6W6V - chains A and B of the 11 polymer chains in the assembly; structure by electron microscopy, 3.00 A resolution.

[Chain A]
Molecule: RNA component of RNase MRP NME1
From: Saccharomyces cerevisiae S288C
Sequence (340 nucleotides; numbered 1 to 340; the number before each row is that of its first residue):
     1 AAUCCAUGAC CAAAGAAUCG UCACAAAUCG AAGCUUACAA AAUGGAGUAA AAUUUUUUUU
    61 ACUCAGUAAU AUGCUUUGGG UUGAAAGUCU CCCACCAAUU CGUAUGCGGA AAACGUAAUG
   121 AGAUUUAAAA AUUUUAAAUU GUUUAAAUCA ACUCAUUAAG GAGGAUGCCC UUGGGUAUUC
   181 UGCUUCUUGA CCUGGUACCU CUAUUGCAGG GUACUGGUGU UUUCUUCGGU ACUGGAUUCC
   241 GUUUGUAUGG AAUCUAAACC AUAGUUAUGA CGAUUGCUCU UUCCCGUGCU GGAUCGAGUA
   301 ACCCAAUGGA GCUUACUAUU CUUGGUCCAU GGAUUCACCC
Unresolved in the structure: 1, 53-56, 132-143, 170-173, 203-207, 220-224, 242-246, 285-289, 336-340
Reported in the primary citation:
  - contacts within the chain: A84/U314

[Chain B]
Protein: Ribonucleases P/MRP protein subunit POP1
From: Saccharomyces cerevisiae S288C
Notes: EC 3.1.26.5
UniProtKB: P41812 (POP1_YEAST); residue numbers follow UniProt; this construct covers 1-875
Chain sequence (875 residues; row label = number of the first residue in the row):
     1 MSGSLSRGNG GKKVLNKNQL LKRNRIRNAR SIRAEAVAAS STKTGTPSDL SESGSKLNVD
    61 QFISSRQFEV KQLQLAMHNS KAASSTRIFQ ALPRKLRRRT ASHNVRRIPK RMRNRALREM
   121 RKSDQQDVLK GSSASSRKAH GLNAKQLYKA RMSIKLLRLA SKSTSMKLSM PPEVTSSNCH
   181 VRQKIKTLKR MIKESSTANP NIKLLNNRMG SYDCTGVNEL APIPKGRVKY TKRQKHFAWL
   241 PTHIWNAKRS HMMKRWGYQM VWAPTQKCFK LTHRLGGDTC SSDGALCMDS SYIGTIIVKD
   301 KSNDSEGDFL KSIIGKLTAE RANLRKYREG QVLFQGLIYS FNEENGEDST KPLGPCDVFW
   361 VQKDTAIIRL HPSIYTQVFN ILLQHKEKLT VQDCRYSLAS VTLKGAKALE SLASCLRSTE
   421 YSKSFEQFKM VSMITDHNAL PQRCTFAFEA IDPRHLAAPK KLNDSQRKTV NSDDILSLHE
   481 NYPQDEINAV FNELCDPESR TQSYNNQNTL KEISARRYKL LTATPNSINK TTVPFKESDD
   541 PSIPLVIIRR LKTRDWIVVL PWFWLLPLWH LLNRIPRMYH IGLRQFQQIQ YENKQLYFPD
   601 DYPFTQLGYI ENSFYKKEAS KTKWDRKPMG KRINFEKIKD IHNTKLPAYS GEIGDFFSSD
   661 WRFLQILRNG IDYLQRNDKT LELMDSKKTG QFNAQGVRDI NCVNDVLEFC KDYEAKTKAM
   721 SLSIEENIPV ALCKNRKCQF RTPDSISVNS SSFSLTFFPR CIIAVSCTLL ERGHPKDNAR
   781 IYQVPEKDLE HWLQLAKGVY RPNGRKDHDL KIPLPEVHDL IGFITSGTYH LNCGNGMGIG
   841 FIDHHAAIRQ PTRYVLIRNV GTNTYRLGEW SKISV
Unresolved in the structure: 1-70, 125-137, 692-694, 741-749
Curated features (UniProtKB/Swiss-Prot):
  - modified residue: Thr-524 (Phosphothreonine)
Reported in the primary citation:
  - binding site for RNA component of RNase MRP NME1 (chain A): Ala-91 to Arg-99, Arg-107

[Chain A / chain B interface]
Residue-residue contacts (202):
  A13(A) with Arg-626(B), hydrogen bond to the phosphate
  A14(A) with Arg-626(B), salt bridge to the phosphate; Lys-627(B), hydrogen bond to the phosphate; Pro-628(B), sugar contact
  G15(A) with Lys-627(B), salt bridge to the phosphate
  A16(A) with Gly-630(B), sugar contact; Lys-631(B), salt bridge to the phosphate; Arg-632(B), sugar contact
  A17(A) with Ile-633(B), sugar contact
  U18(A) with Thr-862(B), sugar contact; Thr-864(B), sugar contact
  C19(A) with Thr-864(B), sugar contact; Arg-866(B), salt bridge to the phosphate
  U21(A) with Arg-772(B), salt bridge to the phosphate; Arg-801(B), phosphate contact
  C22(A) with Arg-801(B), salt bridge to the phosphate; Arg-805(B), salt bridge to the phosphate
  A23(A) with Arg-805(B), salt bridge to the phosphate
  A32(A) with Lys-270(B), sugar contact
  G33(A) with Tyr-829(B), base contact; Leu-831(B), hydrogen bond to the sugar; Gly-834(B), base contact
  C34(A) with Leu-831(B), sugar contact; Cys-833(B), sugar contact
  U35(A) with Cys-280(B), base contact; Ser-281(B), base contact
  U36(A) with Asp-278(B), base contact; Thr-279(B), hydrogen bond to the base; Cys-280(B), base contact; Thr-435(B), base contact; Asp-436(B), hydrogen bond to the base; Asn-438(B), base contact
  U75(A) with Arg-772(B), phosphate contact; Gly-773(B), phosphate contact; His-808(B), salt bridge to the phosphate; Tyr-829(B), hydrogen bond to the base; Gly-834(B), base contact; Asn-835(B), sugar contact
  U76(A) with Arg-772(B), phosphate contact; Gly-773(B), hydrogen bond to the phosphate; His-774(B), phosphate contact; Tyr-829(B), sugar contact
  U77(A) with His-774(B), phosphate contact
  U90(A) with Ser-102(B), hydrogen bond to the phosphate
  C91(A) with Ser-102(B), hydrogen bond to the phosphate
  C92(A) with Lys-248(B), hydrogen bond to the sugar
  C93(A) with Arg-98(B), base contact; Arg-99(B), base contact; Lys-248(B), salt bridge to the phosphate; Arg-249(B), phosphate contact
  A94(A) with Arg-98(B), salt bridge to the phosphate; Arg-249(B), salt bridge to the phosphate
  C95(A) with Trp-245(B), phosphate contact; His-570(B), sugar contact
  A97(A) with Arg-208(B), hydrogen bond to the sugar; Met-209(B), phosphate contact; Gly-210(B), hydrogen bond to the base; Thr-509(B), sugar contact; Leu-510(B), hydrogen bond to the phosphate
  A98(A) with Thr-509(B), phosphate contact; Lys-511(B), hydrogen bond to the phosphate
  C101(A) with Arg-106(B), base contact; Arg-107(B), base contact; Ile-108(B), base contact; Ser-163(B), hydrogen bond to the base; Ser-165(B), hydrogen bond to the base
  G102(A) with Lys-162(B), salt bridge to the phosphate; Arg-227(B), sugar contact
  U103(A) with Leu-159(B), sugar contact; Lys-162(B), salt bridge to the phosphate; Arg-227(B), sugar contact; Lys-229(B), hydrogen bond to the sugar
  A104(A) with Tyr-148(B), hydrogen bond to the sugar; Met-152(B), base contact; Lys-155(B), salt bridge to the phosphate; Arg-227(B), salt bridge to the phosphate; Val-228(B), base contact; Lys-229(B), phosphate contact
  U105(A) with Met-112(B), base contact; Arg-115(B), hydrogen bond to the sugar; Met-152(B), base contact; Leu-156(B), base contact; Lys-232(B), salt bridge to the phosphate
  G106(A) with Arg-111(B), salt bridge to the phosphate; Arg-115(B), salt bridge to the phosphate
  C107(A) with Lys-232(B), salt bridge to the phosphate
  G109(A) with Arg-233(B), base contact; Lys-254(B), salt bridge to the phosphate
  A110(A) with Tyr-230(B), phosphate contact; Arg-233(B), salt bridge to the phosphate; His-243(B), salt bridge to the phosphate; Ile-244(B), sugar contact; Ala-247(B), base contact; Gln-259(B), phosphate contact
  A111(A) with Tyr-230(B), phosphate contact; Arg-233(B), salt bridge to the phosphate
  A113(A) with Asn-104(B), base contact; Arg-107(B), base contact
  A155(A) with Arg-113(B), salt bridge to the phosphate; Asn-114(B), phosphate contact
  U156(A) with Arg-111(B), salt bridge to the phosphate; Asn-114(B), phosphate contact; Arg-118(B), phosphate contact
  U157(A) with Arg-111(B), salt bridge to the phosphate; Arg-115(B), salt bridge to the phosphate; Arg-118(B), salt bridge to the phosphate
  A158(A) with Arg-115(B), salt bridge to the phosphate; Tyr-148(B), stacking on the base; Lys-232(B), sugar contact
  C183(A) with Ala-144(B), phosphate contact
  U185(A) with Asn-199(B), hydrogen bond to the phosphate; Lys-225(B), phosphate contact
  C186(A) with Asn-199(B), base contact; Lys-225(B), salt bridge to the phosphate
  G189(A) with Lys-155(B), hydrogen bond to the base; Arg-158(B), hydrogen bond to the base; Lys-162(B), base contact
  A190(A) with Arg-158(B), salt bridge to the phosphate; Ser-161(B), base contact; Val-174(B), base contact; Lys-184(B), base contact
  C191(A) with His-180(B), base contact
  G217(A) with His-180(B), hydrogen bond to the base; Ile-185(B), phosphate contact
  U218(A) with Val-174(B), base contact; Thr-175(B), hydrogen bond to the sugar; Ser-177(B), base contact; Asn-178(B), base contact; Cys-179(B), hydrogen bond to the base; His-180(B), hydrogen bond to the base; Val-181(B), hydrogen bond to the base
  G219(A) with His-180(B), base contact
  U225(A) with Val-105(B), sugar contact; Thr-164(B), sugar contact
  U226(A) with Val-105(B), sugar contact
  G229(A) with Ser-514(B), sugar contact
  U230(A) with Ser-514(B), sugar contact; Arg-517(B), sugar contact
  A231(A) with Ala-457(B), hydrogen bond to the sugar; Arg-574(B), sugar contact
  C232(A) with Ala-458(B), sugar contact
  G234(A) with Pro-576(B), phosphate contact
  G235(A) with Arg-577(B), salt bridge to the phosphate
  U248(A) with Arg-417(B), phosphate contact; Ser-418(B), base contact; Glu-420(B), base contact; Tyr-421(B), base contact; Ser-422(B), base contact; Phe-425(B), base contact; Glu-426(B), base contact; Lys-429(B), salt bridge to the phosphate; Asn-463(B), sugar contact
  G249(A) with Arg-417(B), salt bridge to the phosphate; Lys-460(B), salt bridge to the phosphate; Asn-463(B), hydrogen bond to the phosphate
  G250(A) with Lys-460(B), salt bridge to the phosphate; Ile-528(B), phosphate contact
  A251(A) with Ile-528(B), phosphate contact
  A256(A) with Arg-87(B), salt bridge to the phosphate
  A257(A) with Gln-90(B), hydrogen bond to the phosphate
  A258(A) with Gln-90(B), phosphate contact; Leu-92(B), base contact; Pro-93(B), base contact
  C259(A) with Gln-90(B), base contact; Ala-91(B), base contact; Pro-93(B), phosphate contact
  C260(A) with Pro-93(B), base contact; Arg-94(B), hydrogen bond to the base; Lys-95(B), sugar contact; Arg-274(B), hydrogen bond to the phosphate
  A261(A) with Arg-94(B), hydrogen bond to the base; Lys-267(B), sugar contact; Arg-274(B), salt bridge to the phosphate
  U262(A) with Lys-267(B), phosphate contact; Cys-268(B), phosphate contact; Phe-269(B), stacking on the base; Lys-270(B), hydrogen bond to the phosphate; Thr-828(B), base contact
  A263(A) with Lys-267(B), salt bridge to the phosphate
  G264(A) with Lys-267(B), hydrogen bond to the base
  G276(A) with Gly-630(B), hydrogen bond to the base; Asn-634(B), phosphate contact
  C277(A) with Met-629(B), sugar contact; Gly-630(B), sugar contact; Lys-637(B), phosphate contact
  U290(A) with Met-629(B), base contact; Asn-634(B), base contact; Glu-636(B), hydrogen bond to the base; Lys-637(B), hydrogen bond to the base
  U307(A) with Arg-94(B), base contact; Arg-97(B), salt bridge to the phosphate; Arg-98(B), base contact; Arg-99(B), hydrogen bond to the base
  G308(A) with Arg-99(B), hydrogen bond to the base; Thr-265(B), hydrogen bond to the sugar
  G309(A) with His-251(B), hydrogen bond to the sugar; Thr-265(B), sugar contact
  A310(A) with His-251(B), sugar contact
  C321(A) with Lys-631(B), hydrogen bond to the base
  U322(A) with Pro-628(B), base contact; Met-629(B), sugar contact
  U323(A) with Pro-628(B), sugar contact
Interface residues without a listed pair, chain A (91 interface residues in all): G20, C24, C74, C96, G108, C154, A159, U184, U275, U299
Interface residues without a listed pair, chain B (149 interface residues in all): Ala-101, His-103, Pro-109, Lys-110, Arg-151, Gln-183, Leu-188, Lys-235, Trp-239, Gln-266, Leu-271, Ala-406, His-437, Lys-461, Leu-462, Asn-529, Lys-530, Trp-624, Lys-639, Glu-771, Lys-806, Asp-809, Asn-832, Gly-836, Asn-863
The authors on this interface:
  - residue pairs: Arg-107(B)/A113(A) (pi stacking)
  - interface residues, chain B: Ala-91(B)

[Summary]
The interface between chain A and chain B involves 91 residues on one side and 149 on the other; the contacts
include 43 hydrogen bonds, 41 salt bridges and 2 aromatic stacking contacts. Among the polar pairs are
U36(A)/Thr-279(B), U36(A)/Asp-436(B) and U75(A)/Tyr-829(B). The paper describes pi stacking between Arg-107(B)
and A113(A). The paper reports a binding site for RNA component of RNase MRP NME1 (chain A) at Ala-91(B) and
Arg-107(B); the interface residue Ala-91(B).
Chain A is RNA component of RNase MRP NME1 and chain B is Ribonucleases P/MRP protein subunit POP1, both from
Saccharomyces cerevisiae S288C; the structure, Structure of yeast RNase MRP holoenzyme, was determined by
electron microscopy.
